PDB entry 8ODQ | X-ray diffraction, 1.65 A resolution | chains B and C of the 4 polymer chains in the assembly

Chain B:
Name: Cysteine desulfurase
From: Mycobacterium tuberculosis
UniProtKB: A0A045IZN1 (A0A045IZN1_MYCTX); residue numbers follow UniProt; this construct covers 1-417
Sequence (418 residues; numbered 0 to 417; the number before each row is that of its first residue; numbering starts at 0):
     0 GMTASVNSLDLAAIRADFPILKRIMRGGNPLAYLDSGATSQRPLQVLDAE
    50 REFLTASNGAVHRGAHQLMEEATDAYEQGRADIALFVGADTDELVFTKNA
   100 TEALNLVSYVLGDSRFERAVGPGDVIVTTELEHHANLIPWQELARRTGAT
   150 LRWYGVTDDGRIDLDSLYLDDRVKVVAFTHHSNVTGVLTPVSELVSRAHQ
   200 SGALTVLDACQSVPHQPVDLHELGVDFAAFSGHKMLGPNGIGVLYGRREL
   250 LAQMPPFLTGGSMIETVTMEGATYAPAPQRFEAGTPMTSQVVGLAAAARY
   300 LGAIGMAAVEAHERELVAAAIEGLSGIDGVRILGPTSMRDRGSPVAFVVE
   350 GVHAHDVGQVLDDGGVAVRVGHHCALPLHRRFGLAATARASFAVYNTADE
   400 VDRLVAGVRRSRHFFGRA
Unresolved in the structure: 0-7, 416-417
Differences from the reference sequence: expression tag (0)
Modified positions: Cys373 ((2S)-2-amino-3-trisulfanylpropanoic acid; TSY)
Covalently attached groups: pyridoxal phosphate (PLP) linked to Lys233
Metal / ion sites: Zn2+: His354 (shared with 3 residues of chain A)
Ligand contacts: pyridoxal phosphate (PLP): Gly36, Asn98, Ala99, Thr100, His132, Ala134, Thr178, His180, Asn182, Asp207, Cys209, Gln210, Ser230, His232
Reported in the primary citation:
  - Zn2+ coordination: His354

Chain C:
Name: Nitrogen fixation protein
From: Mycobacterium tuberculosis
UniProtKB: A0A045HJY9 (A0A045HJY9_MYCTX); numbering as in UniProt (aligned over 2-162)
Sequence (166 residues; numbered -3 to 162; the number before each row is that of its first residue; numbers below 1 keep their minus sign (Gly-3 is residue -3)):
    -3 GSHMVTLRLEQIYQDVILDHYKHPQHRGLREPFGAQVYHVNPICGDEVTL
    47 RVALSEDGTRVTDVSYDGQGCSISQAATSVLTEQVIGQRVPRALNIVDAF
    97 TEMVSSRGTVPGDEDVLGDGVAFAGVAKYPARVKCALLGWMAFKDALAQA
   147 SEAFEEVTDERNQRTG
Unresolved in the structure: -3 to 3, 152-162
Differences from the reference sequence: expression tag (-3 to 1)
Modified positions: Cys40 ((2S)-2-amino-3-trisulfanylpropanoic acid; TSY)
Metal / ion sites: Zn2+: Asp42, Cys67, Cys131 (shared with 1 residue of chain D)

Interface between chain B and chain C:
Residue-residue contacts (7; chain B residue first):
  Gly63(B) - Ile39(C)
  Gly63(B) - Cys40(C)
  Ala64(B) - Ala127(C)  hydrophobic
  Glu69(B) - Tyr125(C)
  Glu69(B) - Pro126(C)
  Glu69(B) - Ala127(C)  hydrogen bond (side chain-backbone)
  Asp73(B) - Arg103(C)  salt bridge
Interface residues without a listed pair, chain B (6 interface residues in all): Arg62, Met68
Interface residues without a listed pair, chain C (7 interface residues in all): Arg128

Summary:
The interface between chain B and chain C involves 6 residues on one side and 7 on the other; the contacts
include 1 hydrogen bond and 1 salt bridge. Polar pairs include Asp73(B)-Arg103(C) and Glu69(B)-Ala127(C).
Pyridoxal phosphate is covalently linked to Lys233(B). Asp42(C), Cys67(C) and Cys131(C) form the Zn2+ site.
From the paper: Zn2+ coordination by His354(B).
Chain B is Cysteine desulfurase and chain C is Nitrogen fixation protein, both from Mycobacterium
tuberculosis; the structure, SufS-SufU complex from Mycobacterium tuberculosis, was determined by X-ray
diffraction.
